3O6F - chains B and D of the 4 polymer chains in the assembly; structure by X-ray diffraction, 2.80 A resolution.

[Chain B]
Protein: HLA class II histocompatibility antigen, DRB1-4 beta chain
From: Homo sapiens
UniProt: P13760 (2B14_HUMAN); residues 31-221 here correspond to UniProt positions 30-220 (UniProt number = residue number - 1)
Sequence (221 residues; each row starts with the number of its first residue):
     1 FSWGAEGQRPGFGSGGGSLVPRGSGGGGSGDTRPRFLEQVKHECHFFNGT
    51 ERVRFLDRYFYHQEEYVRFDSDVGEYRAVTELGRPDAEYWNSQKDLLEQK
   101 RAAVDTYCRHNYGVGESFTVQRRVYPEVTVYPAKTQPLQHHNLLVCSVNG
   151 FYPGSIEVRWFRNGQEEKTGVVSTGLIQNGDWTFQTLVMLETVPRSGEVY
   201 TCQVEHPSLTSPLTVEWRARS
Not modelled in the structure: 17-30, 134-142, 219-221
Cystine bridges: Cys44-Cys108, Cys146-Cys202

[Chain D]
Protein: T-cell receptor beta-1 chain C region
From: Homo sapiens
UniProt: A0A5B9 (TRBC2_HUMAN); residues 116-245 here correspond to UniProt positions 1-130 (UniProt number = residue number - 115)
Sequence (245 residues; each row starts with the number of its first residue):
     1 VVSQHPSWVIAKSGTSVKIECRSLDFQATTMFWYRQFPKQSLMLMATSNE
    51 GSKATYEQGVEKDKFLINHASLTLSTLTVTSAHPEDSSFYICSARGGSYN
   101 SPLHFGNGTRLTVTEDLKNVFPPEVAVFEPSEAEISHTQKATLVCLATGF
   151 YPDHVELSWWVNGKEVHSGVSTDPQPLKEQPALNDSRYSLSSRLRVSATF
   201 WQNPRNHFRCQVQFYGLSENDEWTQDRAKPVTQIVSAEAWGRADC
Sequence notes: engineered mutation Ser189 (Cys74 in A0A5B9)
Cystine bridges: Cys21-Cys92, Cys145-Cys210
What the authors report for this chain:
  - mutagenesis - E50A, T55A: unchanged binding to HLA class II histocompatibility antigen, DR alpha chain

[Chain B / chain D interface]
Pairs across the interface (16):
  Ala5(B) with Tyr99(D), hydrophobic
  Gly7(B) with Tyr99(D)
  Gln8(B) with Gly97(D); Ser98(D), hydrogen bond (backbone-backbone)
  Arg9(B) with Gly96(D); Asn100(D); Ser101(D), hydrogen bond; Pro102(D)
  Pro10(B) with Gln27(D); Thr29(D); Gly96(D)
  Gly13(B) with Gln27(D), hydrogen bond (backbone-side chain)
  Ser14(B) with Gln27(D)
  Gly15(B) with Gln27(D)
  Asp95(B) with Pro102(D)
  Gln99(B) with Asn100(D), hydrogen bond (side chain-backbone)
Other interface residues (no listed pair), chain B (11 interface residues in all): Glu6
Other interface residues (no listed pair), chain D (10 interface residues in all): Leu72
From the paper, about this interface:
  - interface residues, chain D: Ser98(D), Asn100(D), Ser101(D)
  - hot spots on chain D (mutagenesis) - N100A: abolished binding to HLA class II histocompatibility antigen, DRB1-4 beta chain (chain B)

[In short]
The interface between chain B and chain D involves 11 residues on one side and 10 on the other; the contacts
include 4 hydrogen bonds. Polar pairs include Arg9(B)-Ser101(D), Gly13(B)-Gln27(D) and Gln99(B)-Asn100(D).
From the paper: N100A of chain D abolishes binding to HLA class II histocompatibility antigen, DRB1-4 beta
chain (chain B); interface residues Ser98(D), Asn100(D) and Ser101(D); 3 substitutions were tested in all.
Chain B is HLA class II histocompatibility antigen, DRB1-4 beta chain and chain D is T-cell receptor beta-1
chain C region, both from Homo sapiens; the structure, Crystal structure of a human autoimmune TCR MS2-3C8
bound to MHC class II self-ligand MBP/HLA-DR4, was determined by X-ray diffraction.
